PDB entry 2G9R | X-ray diffraction, 2.07 A resolution | chain A

Chain A:
Molecule: Glycogen phosphorylase, muscle form
Source organism: Oryctolagus cuniculus
Notes: EC 2.4.1.1
UniProtKB: P00489 (PHS2_RABIT); residue numbers follow UniProt; this construct covers 1-842
Chain sequence (842 residues; row label = number of the first residue in the row):
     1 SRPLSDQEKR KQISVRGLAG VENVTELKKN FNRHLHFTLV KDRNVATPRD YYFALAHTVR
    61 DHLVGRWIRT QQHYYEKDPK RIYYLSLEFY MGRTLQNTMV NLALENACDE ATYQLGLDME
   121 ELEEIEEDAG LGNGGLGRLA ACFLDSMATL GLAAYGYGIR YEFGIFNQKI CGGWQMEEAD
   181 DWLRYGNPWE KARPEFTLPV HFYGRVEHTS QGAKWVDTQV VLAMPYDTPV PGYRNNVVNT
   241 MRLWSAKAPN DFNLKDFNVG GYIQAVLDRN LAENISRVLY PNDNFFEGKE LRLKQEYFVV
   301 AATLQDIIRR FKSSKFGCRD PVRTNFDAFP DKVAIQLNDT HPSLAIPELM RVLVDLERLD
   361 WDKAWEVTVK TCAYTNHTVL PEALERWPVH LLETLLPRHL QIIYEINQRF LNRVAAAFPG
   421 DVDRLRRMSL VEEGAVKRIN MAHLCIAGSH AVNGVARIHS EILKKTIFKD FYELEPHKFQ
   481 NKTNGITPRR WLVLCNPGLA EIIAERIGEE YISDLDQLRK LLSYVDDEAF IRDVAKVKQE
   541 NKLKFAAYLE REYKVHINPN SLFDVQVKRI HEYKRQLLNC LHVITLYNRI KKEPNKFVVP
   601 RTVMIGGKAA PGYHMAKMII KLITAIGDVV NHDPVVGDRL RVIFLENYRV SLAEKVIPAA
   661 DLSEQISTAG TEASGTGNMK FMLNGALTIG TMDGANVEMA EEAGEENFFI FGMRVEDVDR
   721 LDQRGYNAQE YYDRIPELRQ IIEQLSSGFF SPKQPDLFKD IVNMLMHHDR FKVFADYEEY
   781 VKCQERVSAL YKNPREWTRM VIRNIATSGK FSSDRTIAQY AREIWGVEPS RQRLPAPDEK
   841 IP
Disordered / not traced: 1-11, 255-260, 315-323, 837-842
Differences from the reference sequence: modified residue (680)
Modified positions: K680 ((2S)-2-amino-6-[[3-hydroxy-2-methyl-5-(phosphonooxymethyl)pyridin-4-yl]methylideneamino]hexanoic acid; LLP)
Swiss-Prot annotation at these positions:
  - modified residue: S747 (Phosphoserine)
Small-molecule neighbours: G27 ((3R,4R,5R)-5-(hydroxymethyl)-1-(3-phenylpropyl)piperidine-3,4-diol): G135, L136, L139, D283, N284, F285, H377, T378, L380, E382, A383, V455, N484, H571, Y573, E672, A673, S674, G675, T676

In short:
Chain A binds compound G27.
Chain A is Glycogen phosphorylase, muscle form (Oryctolagus cuniculus); the structure, The crystal structure
of glycogen phosphorylase b in complex with (3R,4R,5R)-5-hydroxymethyl-1-(3-phenylpropyl)-piperidine-3,4-diol,
was determined by X-ray diffraction, deposited together with 2G9Q, 2G9U and 2G9V.
